Entry 3CUS (X-ray diffraction, 2.20 A resolution); this record covers chains A and Q.

[Chain A]
Molecule: Periplasmic [NiFe] hydrogenase small subunit
From: Desulfovibrio fructosovorans
Notes: EC 1.12.2.1
Reference sequence: P18187 (PHNS_DESFR); residues 1-264 here correspond to UniProt positions 51-314 (UniProt number = residue number + 50)
Amino-acid sequence (264 residues; numbered 1 to 264; the number before each row is that of its first residue):
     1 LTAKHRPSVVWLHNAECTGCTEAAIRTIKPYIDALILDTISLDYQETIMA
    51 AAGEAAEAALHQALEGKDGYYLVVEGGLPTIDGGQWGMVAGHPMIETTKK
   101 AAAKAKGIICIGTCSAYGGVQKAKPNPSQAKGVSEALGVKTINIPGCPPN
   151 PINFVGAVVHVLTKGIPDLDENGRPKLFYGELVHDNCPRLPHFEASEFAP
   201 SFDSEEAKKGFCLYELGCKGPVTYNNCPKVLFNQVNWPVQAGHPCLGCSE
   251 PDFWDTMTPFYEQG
Disordered / not traced: 1-2
Ion coordination: 4Fe-4S cluster Fe site 1: C17, C20, C114, C147; 4Fe-4S cluster Fe site 2: H184, C187, C212, C218; 3Fe-4S cluster Fe: C227, C245, C248
Small-molecule neighbours:
  - 3Fe-4S cluster (F3S): V183, T223, N225, C227, F232, W237, P238, C245, L246, G247, C248, S249
  - 4Fe-4S cluster (SF4), molecule 1: E16, C17, T18, G19, C20, E75, G112, T113, C114, V120, G146, C147, P148
  - 4Fe-4S cluster (SF4), molecule 2: V183, H184, C187, R189, L190, F193, C212, L213, Y214, C218, G220, P221, V239
Swiss-Prot annotation at these positions:
  - binding site ([4Fe-4S] cluster): C17, C20, C114, C147, H184, C187, C212, C218
  - binding site ([3Fe-4S] cluster): C227, C245, C248

[Chain Q]
Molecule: Periplasmic [NiFe] hydrogenase large subunit
From: Desulfovibrio fructosovorans
Notes: EC 1.12.2.1
Reference sequence: P18188 (PHNL_DESFR); numbering as in UniProt (aligned over 1-549)
Amino-acid sequence (549 residues; numbered 1 to 549; the number before each row is that of its first residue):
     1 MAESKPTPQSTFTGPIVVDPITRIEGHLRIMVEVENGKVKDAWSSSQLFR
    51 GLEIILKGRDPRDAQHFTQRACGICTYVHALASSRCVDDAVKVSIPANAR
   101 MMRNLVMASQYLHDHLVHFYHFHALDWVDVTAALKADPNKAAKLAASIAP
   151 ARPGNSAKALKAVQDKLKAFVESGQLGIFTNAYFLGGHKAYYLPPEVDLI
   201 ATAHYLEALHMQVKAASAMAILGGKNPHTQFTVVGGCSNYQGLTKDPLAN
   251 YLALSKEVCQFVNECYIPDLLAVAGFYKDWGGIGGTSNYLAFGEFATDDS
   301 SPEKHLATSQFPSGVITGRDLGKVDNVDLGAIYEDVKYSWYAPGGDGKHP
   351 YDGVTDPKYTKLDDKDHYSWMKAPRYKGKAMEVGPLARTFIAYAKGQPDF
   401 KKVVDMVLGKLSVPATALHSTLGRTAARGIETAIVCANMEKWIKEMADSG
   451 AKDNTLCAKWEMPEESKGVGLADAPRGALSHWIRIKGKKIDNFQLVVPST
   501 WNLGPRGAQGDKSPVEEALIGTPIADPKRPVEILRTVHAFDPCIACGVH
Disordered / not traced: 1-5
Cystine bridges: C259-C436
Modified residues: C543 (s-hydroxycysteine; CSO)
Differences from the reference sequence: engineered mutation I74 (Val in P18188), F122 (Leu in P18188)
Ion coordination: Mg2+: E53, L495, H549; Ni2+: C72, C75, C543, C546; carbonmonoxide-(dicyano) iron Fe: C75, C546
Small-molecule neighbours: carbonmonoxide-(dicyano) iron (FCO): C72, C75, V78, H79, A474, P475, R476, L479, V497, P498, S499, C543, C546
Swiss-Prot annotation at these positions:
  - binding site (Ni(2+)): C72, C75, C543, C546
What the authors report for this chain:
  - mutagenesis - V74I/L122F: decreased binding to CO

[Chain A / chain Q interface]
Contacting residue pairs - 168 pairs, chain A then chain Q:
  H5(A) with Q175(Q), hydrogen bond
  R6(A) with F170(Q); S173(Q), hydrogen bond; Q175(Q), hydrogen bond (backbone-side chain)
  H13(A) with H27(Q), hydrogen bond (backbone-side chain)
  N14(A) with H27(Q), hydrogen bond (backbone-side chain); L48(Q)
  A15(A) with L48(Q), hydrophobic
  E16(A) with E25(Q); H27(Q), salt bridge; R50(Q); A545(Q)
  C17(A) with E25(Q); R50(Q); R70(Q); C72(Q); G73(Q), hydrogen bond (backbone-backbone); I74(Q); H228(Q), hydrogen bond
  T18(A) with E25(Q), hydrogen bond; I74(Q)
  G19(A) with G73(Q); P227(Q)
  E22(A) with G73(Q); I74(Q); H113(Q); P227(Q)
  A23(A) with P227(Q)
  I25(A) with Q212(Q), hydrogen bond (backbone-side chain); V213(Q)
  R26(A) with H113(Q), hydrogen bond; Q212(Q), hydrogen bond; A216(Q); N226(Q), hydrogen bond; P227(Q)
  I28(A) with V213(Q), hydrophobic
  Y31(A) with H210(Q); V213(Q), hydrophobic
  I32(A) with L209(Q), hydrophobic
  D33(A) with L209(Q); H210(Q), salt bridge
  I36(A) with F170(Q)
  L37(A) with F170(Q), hydrophobic
  S41(A) with Q175(Q)
  L42(A) with G177(Q); I178(Q), hydrogen bond (backbone-backbone)
  D43(A) with G177(Q)
  Y44(A) with P20(Q)
  E46(A) with T22(Q); R23(Q), hydrogen bond (backbone-backbone); H27(Q), salt bridge
  T47(A) with R23(Q); F122(Q)
  I48(A) with R23(Q); I178(Q), hydrophobic
  M49(A) with T22(Q); R23(Q), hydrogen bond (backbone-side chain); I178(Q)
  A50(A) with R23(Q), hydrogen bond (backbone-side chain); I178(Q), hydrogen bond (backbone-backbone); A182(Q), hydrophobic
  A51(A) with T22(Q), hydrogen bond (backbone-side chain); T180(Q); N181(Q)
  A52(A) with V18(Q), hydrophobic; P20(Q); T22(Q); Y183(Q), hydrogen bond (backbone-side chain); L534(Q), hydrophobic
  G53(A) with V18(Q); D19(Q); P20(Q), hydrogen bond (backbone-backbone)
  A55(A) with N181(Q), hydrogen bond (backbone-side chain); Y183(Q), hydrophobic
  A58(A) with N181(Q)
  A59(A) with T180(Q); N181(Q)
  Q62(A) with T180(Q); N181(Q), hydrogen bond
  D82(A) with Y359(Q)
  Q85(A) with Y359(Q)
  W86(A) with Q47(Q); L48(Q); F49(Q), hydrogen bond (backbone-backbone); P357(Q), hydrophobic; Y359(Q); W370(Q), hydrophobic
  G87(A) with Q47(Q); L48(Q)
  M88(A) with Q47(Q), hydrogen bond (backbone-backbone); Y359(Q); L362(Q), hydrophobic
  V89(A) with P20(Q), hydrophobic; H27(Q)
  A90(A) with D19(Q), hydrogen bond (backbone-side chain)
  G91(A) with D19(Q); L362(Q)
  M94(A) with H27(Q)
  V120(A) with L52(Q), hydrophobic; I55(Q)
  Q121(A) with R50(Q); I55(Q)
  A123(A) with I55(Q); R59(Q)
  K124(A) with I55(Q); R59(Q), hydrogen bond (backbone-side chain)
  P125(A) with I54(Q), hydrophobic; I55(Q)
  P127(A) with R50(Q); I54(Q), hydrophobic
  C147(A) with R70(Q), hydrogen bond (backbone-side chain); K225(Q); H228(Q)
  P148(A) with P227(Q); H228(Q)
  F202(A) with V233(Q), hydrophobic; Y240(Q), hydrogen bond (backbone-side chain)
  D203(A) with Y240(Q); C457(Q); K459(Q)
  A207(A) with Y240(Q), hydrophobic
  K208(A) with Y240(Q); N454(Q)
  F232(A) with K225(Q)
  N233(A) with A216(Q); S217(Q), hydrogen bond (backbone-side chain); A220(Q); K225(Q); N226(Q), hydrogen bond (side chain-backbone)
  V235(A) with S217(Q); A220(Q), hydrophobic
  N236(A) with A220(Q), hydrogen bond (side chain-backbone); I221(Q), hydrogen bond (side chain-backbone); G224(Q)
  W237(A) with G224(Q), hydrogen bond (backbone-backbone)
  P238(A) with G224(Q); K225(Q); Q230(Q)
  Q240(A) with Q241(Q), hydrogen bond
  A241(A) with G224(Q); Q230(Q); S238(Q), hydrogen bond (backbone-side chain); N239(Q), hydrogen bond (backbone-backbone)
  G242(A) with S238(Q)
  H243(A) with H66(Q); Q230(Q); T232(Q); V233(Q); S238(Q)
  P244(A) with Q230(Q), hydrogen bond (backbone-side chain)
  C245(A) with Q230(Q)
  L246(A) with H66(Q); Q230(Q)
  W254(A) with R59(Q), hydrogen bond (backbone-side chain); H66(Q); F67(Q), hydrophobic; R70(Q)
  D255(A) with R59(Q), salt bridge
  T258(A) with R59(Q); D63(Q)
  P259(A) with D63(Q)
  F260(A) with D63(Q), hydrogen bond (backbone-side chain); H66(Q)
  Y261(A) with R62(Q); Q65(Q), hydrogen bond; H66(Q), hydrogen bond; T232(Q)
  E262(A) with R62(Q), salt bridge
Other interface residues (no listed pair), chain A (83 interface residues in all): K4, T27, E54, A56, P79, S128, Q234
Other interface residues (no listed pair), chain Q (77 interface residues in all): I24, G26, R29, G51, D60, A71, H121, L125, F179, F184, L206, N250, T455

[Summary]
83 residues of chain A and 77 residues of chain Q are in contact, with 41 hydrogen bonds and 5 salt bridges.
Polar pairs include E16(A)-H27(Q), D33(A)-H210(Q) and E46(A)-H27(Q). Bound to chain A: 4Fe-4S cluster and
3Fe-4S cluster. Ligands of chain Q: carbonmonoxide-(dicyano) iron. The paper reports that V74I/L122F of chain
Q reduce binding to CO.
Here chain A is Periplasmic [NiFe] hydrogenase small subunit and chain Q is Periplasmic [NiFe] hydrogenase
large subunit, both from Desulfovibrio fructosovorans. Entry 3CUS (Structure of a double ILE/PHE mutant of
NI-FE hydrogenase refined at 2.2 angstrom resolution) was determined by X-ray diffraction, deposited together
with 3CUR.
